Entry 9MIB (electron microscopy, 2.80 A resolution); this record covers chains A and B of the 18 polymer chains in the assembly.

== Chain A ==
Molecule: GT1.1 v4.1 SOSIP gp120
From: Human immunodeficiency virus 1
Chain sequence (509 residues; numbered -4 to 513 plus 2 insertion-coded residues; 11 numbers in that range are skipped by the numbering (no residue carries them; nothing is unmodelled there); the number before each row is that of its first residue; numbers below 1 keep their minus sign (Met-4 is residue -4)):
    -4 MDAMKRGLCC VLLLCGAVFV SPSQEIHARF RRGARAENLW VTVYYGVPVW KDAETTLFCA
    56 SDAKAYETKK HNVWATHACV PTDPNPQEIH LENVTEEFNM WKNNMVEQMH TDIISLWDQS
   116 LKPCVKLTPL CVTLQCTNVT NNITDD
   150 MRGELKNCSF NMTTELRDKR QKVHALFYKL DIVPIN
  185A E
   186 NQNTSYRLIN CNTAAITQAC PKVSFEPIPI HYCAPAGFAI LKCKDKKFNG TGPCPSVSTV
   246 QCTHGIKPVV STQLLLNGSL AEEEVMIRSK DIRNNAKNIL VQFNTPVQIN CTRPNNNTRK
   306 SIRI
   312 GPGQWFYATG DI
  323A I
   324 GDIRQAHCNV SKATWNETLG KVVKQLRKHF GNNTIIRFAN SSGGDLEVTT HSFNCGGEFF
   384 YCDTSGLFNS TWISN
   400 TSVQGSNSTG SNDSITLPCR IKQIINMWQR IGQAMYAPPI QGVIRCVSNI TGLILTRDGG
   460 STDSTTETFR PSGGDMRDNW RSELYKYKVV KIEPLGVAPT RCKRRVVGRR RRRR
Unresolved in the structure: -4 to 32, 63-65, 186-189, 400-411, 505-513
Cystine bridges: Cys119-Cys205, Cys126-Cys196, Cys131-Cys157, Cys218-Cys247, Cys228-Cys239, Cys296-Cys331, Cys378-Cys445, Cys385-Cys418
Glycans and other covalent adducts: N-acetylglucosamine (NAG) linked to Asn88, Asn133, Asn156, Asn160, Asn234, Asn262, Asn295, Asn301, Asn332, Asn339, Asn363, Asn392, Asn448

== Chain B ==
Molecule: Envelope glycoprotein gp160
From: Human immunodeficiency virus 1
UniProt: Q2N0S6 (Q2N0S6_9HIV1); residues 512-664 here correspond to UniProt positions 509-661 (UniProt number = residue number - 3)
Chain sequence (153 residues; row label = number of the first residue in the row):
   512 AVGIGAVFLG FLGAAGSTMG AASMTLTVQA RNLLSGIVQQ QSNLLRAPEA QQHLLKLTVW
   572 GIKQLQARVL AVERYLRDQQ LLGIWGCSGK LICCTNVPWN SSWSNRNLSE IWDNMTWLQW
   632 DKEISNYTQI IYGLLEESQN QQEKNEQDLL ALD
Unresolved in the structure: 512-517, 547-568
Cystine bridges: Cys598-Cys604
Glycans and other covalent adducts: N-acetylglucosamine (NAG) linked to Asn611, Asn637
Construct notes: conflict Pro559 (Ile556 in Q2N0S6), Cys605 (Thr602 in Q2N0S6)

== Interface between chain A and chain B ==
Disulfides between the chains: Cys501(A)-Cys605(B)
Residue-residue contacts (115):
  Leu34(A) - Pro609(B)
  Leu34(A) - Trp610(B)  hydrogen bond (backbone-backbone)
  Leu34(A) - Leu619(B)  hydrophobic
  Trp35(A) - Val608(B)
  Trp35(A) - Pro609(B)  hydrophobic
  Trp35(A) - Trp610(B)
  Val36(A) - Thr606(B)  hydrogen bond (backbone-side chain)
  Val36(A) - Val608(B)  hydrogen bond (backbone-backbone)
  Val36(A) - Pro609(B)
  Val36(A) - Trp610(B)  hydrophobic
  Val36(A) - Trp614(B)  hydrophobic
  Val36(A) - Ile642(B)  hydrophobic
  Thr37(A) - Ile603(B)
  Thr37(A) - Cys604(B)
  Val38(A) - Leu593(B)  hydrophobic
  Val38(A) - Trp596(B)  hydrophobic
  Val38(A) - Cys598(B)  hydrophobic
  Val38(A) - Leu602(B)
  Val38(A) - Ile603(B)
  Val38(A) - Cys604(B)  hydrogen bond (backbone-backbone)
  Val38(A) - Thr606(B)
  Tyr39(A) - Ser534(B)
  Tyr39(A) - Leu537(B)  hydrophobic
  Tyr39(A) - Leu602(B)
  Tyr39(A) - Ile603(B)  hydrophobic
  Tyr39(A) - Trp623(B)  hydrophobic
  Tyr39(A) - Trp628(B)  hydrophobic
  Tyr40(A) - Leu537(B)
  Tyr40(A) - Leu544(B)
  Tyr40(A) - Tyr586(B)
  Tyr40(A) - Asp589(B)
  Tyr40(A) - Gln590(B)
  Tyr40(A) - Leu593(B)  hydrophobic
  Tyr40(A) - Leu602(B)  hydrogen bond (backbone-backbone)
  Gly41(A) - Leu537(B)
  Gly41(A) - Gln540(B)
  Val42(A) - Leu537(B)
  Val42(A) - Trp628(B)  hydrophobic
  Pro43(A) - Ala525(B)
  Pro43(A) - Ala526(B)  hydrophobic
  Pro43(A) - Ala533(B)  hydrophobic
  Pro43(A) - Gln540(B)
  Pro43(A) - Trp628(B)
  Pro43(A) - Leu629(B)
  Val44(A) - Trp628(B)
  Val44(A) - Leu629(B)
  Val44(A) - Asp632(B)
  Trp45(A) - Leu523(B)  hydrophobic
  Trp45(A) - Ala526(B)  hydrophobic
  Trp45(A) - Leu629(B)
  Lys46(A) - Asp632(B)  salt bridge
  Thr51(A) - Lys574(B)
  His72(A) - Thr569(B)  hydrogen bond (backbone-side chain)
  Ala73(A) - Trp571(B)  hydrophobic
  Gln82(A) - Phe519(B)
  Gln82(A) - Leu520(B)
  Ile84(A) - Phe519(B)
  Ile84(A) - Gly521(B)
  Ile84(A) - Phe522(B)
  Ile84(A) - Gly524(B)
  Leu86(A) - Leu523(B)
  Glu87(A) - Gly527(B)
  Asn88(A) - Gly527(B)
  Val89(A) - Gly527(B)
  Asp107(A) - Trp571(B)
  Ser110(A) - Trp571(B)
  Leu111(A) - Trp571(B)  hydrophobic
  Ala221(A) - Asn543(B)
  Ala221(A) - Leu544(B)
  Ala221(A) - Leu545(B)
  Ala221(A) - Ser546(B)
  Ala221(A) - Ala582(B)
  Gly222(A) - Asn543(B)
  Gly222(A) - Arg585(B)  hydrogen bond (backbone-side chain)
  Phe223(A) - Arg585(B)
  Ala224(A) - Leu523(B)  hydrophobic
  Thr244(A) - Phe522(B)
  Val245(A) - Phe519(B)
  Gln246(A) - Phe519(B)
  Lys490(A) - Arg585(B)
  Ile491(A) - Phe522(B)  hydrophobic
  Ile491(A) - Leu523(B)  hydrophobic
  Ile491(A) - Arg585(B)  hydrogen bond (backbone-side chain)
  Pro493(A) - Leu544(B)  hydrophobic
  Pro493(A) - Asp589(B)
  Leu494(A) - Asp589(B)
  Leu494(A) - Leu593(B)  hydrophobic
  Leu494(A) - Trp596(B)  hydrophobic
  Leu494(A) - Tyr643(B)
  Val496(A) - Trp631(B)  hydrogen bond (backbone-side chain)
  Val496(A) - Ile642(B)  hydrophobic
  Val496(A) - Tyr643(B)  hydrophobic
  Ala497(A) - Met530(B)  hydrophobic
  Ala497(A) - Trp610(B)
  Ala497(A) - Trp623(B)  hydrophobic
  Ala497(A) - Trp628(B)  hydrophobic
  Ala497(A) - Trp631(B)  hydrophobic
  Pro498(A) - Trp610(B)  hydrophobic
  Pro498(A) - Leu619(B)
  Pro498(A) - Ile622(B)  hydrophobic
  Pro498(A) - Trp623(B)  hydrogen bond (backbone-side chain)
  Pro498(A) - Trp631(B)
  Thr499(A) - Trp623(B)
  Arg500(A) - Leu619(B)
  Cys501(A) - Cys605(B)  disulfide
  Lys502(A) - Thr606(B)
  Lys502(A) - Asn607(B)  hydrogen bond
  Arg503(A) - Gly597(B)
  Arg503(A) - Cys598(B)
  Arg503(A) - Cys604(B)  hydrogen bond
  Arg503(A) - Cys605(B)  hydrogen bond (side chain-backbone)
  Arg503(A) - Thr606(B)  hydrogen bond (backbone-backbone)
  Arg503(A) - Asn607(B)
  Arg503(A) - Asn651(B)
  Arg503(A) - Glu654(B)  salt bridge
Also at the interface, not in a pair above, chain A (49 interface residues in all): Phe53, Val75, Gln114, Pro220, Gly495
Also at the interface, not in a pair above, chain B (57 interface residues in all): Ala541, Gln575, Ala578, Leu592, Lys601, Leu646

== Overview ==
49 residues of chain A and 57 residues of chain B are in contact; the contacts include 1 disulfide bond, 14
hydrogen bonds and 2 salt bridges. Among the polar pairs are Lys46(A)-Asp632(B), Arg503(A)-Glu654(B) and
Val36(A)-Thr606(B).
Here chain A is GT1.1 v4.1 SOSIP gp120 and chain B is Envelope glycoprotein gp160, both from Human
immunodeficiency virus 1. Entry 9MIB (206-9C09 Fab in complex with HIV-1 GT1.1 v4.1 SOSIP Env trimer and
RM20A3 Fab) was determined by electron microscopy (same publication as 9MIA, 9MIC, 9MID, 9MIF, 9MIH, 9MII and
4 further entries).
